PDB entry 7PF6 | electron microscopy, 4.00 A resolution | chains I and U of the 11 polymer chains in the assembly

== Chain I ==
Molecule: 167-nt DNA strand
Source organism: synthetic construct
Sequence (167 nucleotides; numbered 11 to 177; the number before each row is that of its first residue):
    11 CACTGGCCGCCTGGAGAATCCCGGTGCCGAGGCCGCTCAATTGGTCGTAG
    61 ACAGCTCTAGCACCGCTTAAACGCACGTACGCGCTGTCCCCCGCGTTTTA
   111 ACCGCCAAGGGGATTACTCCCTAGTCTCCAGGCACGTGTCAGATATATAC
   161 ATCCTGTCATGTAAGTA

== Chain U ==
Name: Histone H1.4
Source organism: Homo sapiens
Reference sequence: P10412 (H14_HUMAN); residues 1-218 here correspond to UniProt positions 2-219 (UniProt number = residue number + 1)
Sequence (218 residues; numbered 1 to 218; the number before each row is that of its first residue):
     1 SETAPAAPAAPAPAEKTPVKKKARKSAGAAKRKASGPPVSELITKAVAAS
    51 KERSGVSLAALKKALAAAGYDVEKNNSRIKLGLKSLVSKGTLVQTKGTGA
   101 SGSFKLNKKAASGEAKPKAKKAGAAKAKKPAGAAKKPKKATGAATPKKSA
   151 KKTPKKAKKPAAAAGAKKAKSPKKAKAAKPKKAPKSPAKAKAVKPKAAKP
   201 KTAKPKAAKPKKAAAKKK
Not modelled in the structure: 1-34, 110-218
From the paper describing this entry:
  - post-translational modification sites: Lys25, Ser26, Lys33 (citing earlier work)

== How chain I and chain U interact ==
Residue-residue contacts (21):
  DG93(I) - Ser101(U)  base contact
  DT95(I) - Lys96(U)  phosphate contact
  DT95(I) - Gly97(U)  sugar contact
  DT95(I) - Gly102(U)  sugar contact
  DT95(I) - Ser103(U)  hydrogen bond to the phosphate
  DG96(I) - Ser54(U)  phosphate contact
  DG96(I) - Gly55(U)  hydrogen bond to the phosphate
  DG96(I) - Ser57(U)  sugar contact
  DG96(I) - Lys96(U)  phosphate contact
  DG96(I) - Ser103(U)  hydrogen bond to the sugar
  DT97(I) - Gly55(U)  phosphate contact
  DT97(I) - Val56(U)  phosphate contact
  DT97(I) - Ser57(U)  hydrogen bond to the sugar
  DT97(I) - Ala59(U)  sugar contact
  DT97(I) - Ala60(U)  sugar contact
  DC98(I) - Lys63(U)  hydrogen bond to the phosphate
  DT172(I) - Asn75(U)  phosphate contact
  DT172(I) - Arg78(U)  sugar contact
  DA173(I) - Pro38(U)  phosphate contact
  DA173(I) - Val39(U)  phosphate contact
  DA173(I) - Leu81(U)  phosphate contact
Also at the interface, not in a pair above, chain I (9 interface residues in all): DG171, DA174
Also at the interface, not in a pair above, chain U (21 interface residues in all): Glu52, Tyr70, Ser85, Thr95

== Summary ==
Chain I and chain U form an interface of 9 and 21 residues respectively, with 5 hydrogen bonds. Among the
polar pairs are DG96(I)-Ser103(U), DT97(I)-Ser57(U) and DT95(I)-Ser103(U). From the paper: modification sites
Lys25(U), Ser26(U) and Lys33(U).
Here chain I is a 167-nt DNA strand (synthetic construct) and chain U is Histone H1.4 (Homo sapiens). Entry
7PF6 (Nucleosome 1 of the 4x187 nucleosome array containing H1) was determined by electron microscopy,
deposited together with 7PET, 7PEU, 7PEV, 7PEW, 7PEX, 7PEY and 16 further entries.
